8UKV - chains A and C; structure by X-ray diffraction, 2.94 A resolution.

[Chain A]
Molecule: Epidermal growth factor receptor
Organism: Homo sapiens
Notes: EC 2.7.10.1
UniProtKB: P00533 (EGFR_HUMAN); the construct lacks a stretch of the UniProt sequence, so the offset changes along the chain: 268-273 = UniProt 25-30; 274-618 = UniProt 298-642
Chain sequence (357 residues; numbered 268 to 624; the number before each row is that of its first residue):
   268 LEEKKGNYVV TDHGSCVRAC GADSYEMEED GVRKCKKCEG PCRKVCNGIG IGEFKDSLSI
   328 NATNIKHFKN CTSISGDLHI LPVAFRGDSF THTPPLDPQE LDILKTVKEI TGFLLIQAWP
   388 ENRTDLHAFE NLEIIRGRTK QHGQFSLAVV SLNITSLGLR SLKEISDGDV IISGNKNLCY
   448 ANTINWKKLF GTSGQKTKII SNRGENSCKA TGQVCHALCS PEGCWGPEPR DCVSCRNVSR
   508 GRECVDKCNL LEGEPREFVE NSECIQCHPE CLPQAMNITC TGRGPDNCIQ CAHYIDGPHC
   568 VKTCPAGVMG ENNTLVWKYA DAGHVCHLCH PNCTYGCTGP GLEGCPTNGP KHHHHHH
Not modelled in the structure: 268-291, 613-624
Cystine bridges: C313-C338, C446-C475, C482-C491, C486-C499, C502-C511, C515-C531, C534-C547, C538-C555, C558-C567, C571-C593, C596-C604, C600-C612
Covalent attachments: N-acetylglucosamine (NAG) linked to N328, N337
Construct notes: engineered mutation G273 (Val30 in P00533); expression tag (619-624)
Curated features (UniProtKB/Swiss-Prot):
  - glycosylation (N-linked (GlcNAc...) asparagine): N328, N337, N389, N420, N504, N544, N579, N599 (high mannose)

[Chain C]
Molecule: Nanobody/VHH domain 34E5
Organism: Lama glama
Notes: antibody fragment or engineered binder
Chain sequence (141 residues; row label = number of the first residue in the row):
     1 EVQLVESGGG LVQPGGSLRL SCTASGMIFS FNVMGWYRQA PGNQRELAAT ITTDGSTNYA
    61 DSVKGRFTIS RDKNTVYLQM NSLKPEDTAV YYCHLKNIRD YRNYSNYWGQ GTQVTVSSAA
   121 AEQKLISEED LNGLEHHHHH H
Not modelled in the structure: 120-141
Cystine bridges: C22-C93

[Chain A / chain C interface]
Residue-residue contacts (34; chain A residue first):
  E527(A) - Q44(C)  hydrogen bond
  L539(A) - R102(C)
  D553(A) - Y37(C)  hydrogen bond
  C555(A) - Y104(C)  hydrogen bond (backbone-side chain)
  I556(A) - Y104(C)  hydrogen bond (backbone-side chain)
  Q557(A) - R102(C)
  Q557(A) - Y104(C)  hydrogen bond (backbone-side chain)
  C558(A) - Y101(C)  hydrogen bond (backbone-backbone)
  C558(A) - R102(C)  hydrogen bond (backbone-side chain)
  C558(A) - Y104(C)  hydrophobic
  A559(A) - R102(C)  hydrogen bond (backbone-side chain)
  H560(A) - Y101(C)
  I562(A) - D100(C)
  I562(A) - Y101(C)  hydrophobic
  I562(A) - Y104(C)  hydrophobic
  G564(A) - V33(C)
  G564(A) - I98(C)
  P565(A) - V33(C)
  P565(A) - L47(C)  hydrophobic
  P565(A) - T50(C)
  P565(A) - N58(C)
  P565(A) - K96(C)
  H566(A) - L47(C)
  H566(A) - N58(C)  hydrogen bond
  C567(A) - Y104(C)
  G590(A) - D100(C)
  G590(A) - Y101(C)  hydrogen bond (backbone-backbone)
  H591(A) - Y101(C)
  V592(A) - D100(C)
  V592(A) - Y101(C)
  H594(A) - F31(C)
  H594(A) - D54(C)
  L595(A) - D54(C)  hydrogen bond (backbone-side chain)
  L595(A) - S56(C)
Other interface residues (no listed pair), chain A (21 interface residues in all): Y561, D563
Other interface residues (no listed pair), chain C (16 interface residues in all): R99

[Overview]
21 residues of chain A face 16 of chain C across their interface, with 11 hydrogen bonds. Polar pairs include
E527(A)-Q44(C), D553(A)-Y37(C) and C555(A)-Y104(C). N-acetylglucosamine is covalently linked to N328(A) and
N337(A).
Here chain A is Epidermal growth factor receptor (Homo sapiens) and chain C is Nanobody/VHH domain 34E5 (Lama
glama). Entry 8UKV (Crystal structure of nanobody/VHH domain of 34E5 in complex with the extracellular region
of the epidermal ...) was determined by X-ray diffraction (same publication as 8UKW and 8UKX).
